6S2E - chains A and B of the 4 polymer chains in the assembly; structure by electron microscopy, 4.20 A resolution (low resolution: residue-level contacts below are approximate; hydrogen-bond / salt-bridge calls are withheld).

== Chain A ==
Molecule: DNA polymerase epsilon catalytic subunit A
Source organism: Saccharomyces cerevisiae S288C
Notes: EC 2.7.7.7, 3.1.11.-
UniProtKB: P21951 (DPOE_YEAST); residue numbers follow UniProt; this construct covers 1-1186
Chain sequence (1213 residues; numbered -26 to 1186; the number before each row is that of its first residue; numbers below 1 keep their minus sign (Met-26 is residue -26)):
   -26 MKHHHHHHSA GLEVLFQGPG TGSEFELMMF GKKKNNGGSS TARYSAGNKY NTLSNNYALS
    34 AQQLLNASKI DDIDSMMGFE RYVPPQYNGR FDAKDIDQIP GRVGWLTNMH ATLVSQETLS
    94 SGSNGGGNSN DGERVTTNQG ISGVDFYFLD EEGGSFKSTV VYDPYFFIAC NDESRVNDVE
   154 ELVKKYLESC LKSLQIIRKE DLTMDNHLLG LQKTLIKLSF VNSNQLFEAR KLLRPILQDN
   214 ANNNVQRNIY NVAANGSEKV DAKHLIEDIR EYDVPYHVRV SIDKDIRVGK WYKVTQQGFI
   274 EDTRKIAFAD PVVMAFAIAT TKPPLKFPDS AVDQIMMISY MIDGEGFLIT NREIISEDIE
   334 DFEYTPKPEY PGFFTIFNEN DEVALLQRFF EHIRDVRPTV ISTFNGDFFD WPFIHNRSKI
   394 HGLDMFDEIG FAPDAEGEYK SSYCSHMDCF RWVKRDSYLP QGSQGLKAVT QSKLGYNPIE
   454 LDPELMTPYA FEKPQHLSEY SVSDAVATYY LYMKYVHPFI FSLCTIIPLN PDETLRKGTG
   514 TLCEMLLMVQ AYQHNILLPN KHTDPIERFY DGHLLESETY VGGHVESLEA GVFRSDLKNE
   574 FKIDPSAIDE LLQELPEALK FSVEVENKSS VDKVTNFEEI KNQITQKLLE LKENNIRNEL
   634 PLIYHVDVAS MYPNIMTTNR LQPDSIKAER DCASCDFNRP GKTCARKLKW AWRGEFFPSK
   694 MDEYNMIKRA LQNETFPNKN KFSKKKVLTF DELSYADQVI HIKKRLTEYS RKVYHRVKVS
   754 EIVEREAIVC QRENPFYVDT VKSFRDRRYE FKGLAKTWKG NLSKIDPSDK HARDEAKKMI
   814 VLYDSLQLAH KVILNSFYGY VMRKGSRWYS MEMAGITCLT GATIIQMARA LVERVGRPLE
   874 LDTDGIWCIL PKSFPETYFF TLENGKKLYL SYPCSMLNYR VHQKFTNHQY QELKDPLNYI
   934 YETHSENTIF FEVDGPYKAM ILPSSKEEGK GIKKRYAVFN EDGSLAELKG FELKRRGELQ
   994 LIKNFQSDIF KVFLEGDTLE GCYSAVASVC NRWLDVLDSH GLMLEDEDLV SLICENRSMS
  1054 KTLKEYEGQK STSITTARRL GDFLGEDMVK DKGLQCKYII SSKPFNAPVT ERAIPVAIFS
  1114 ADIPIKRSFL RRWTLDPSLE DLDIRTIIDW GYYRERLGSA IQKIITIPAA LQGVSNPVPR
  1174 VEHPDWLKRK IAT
Unresolved in the structure: -26 to 30, 90-111, 213-241, 540-547, 690-751, 1058-1063, 1113-1135
Sequence notes: initiating methionine (-26); expression tag (-25 to 0); engineered mutation Ala290 (Asp in P21951), Ala292 (Glu in P21951)
Bound ions: 4Fe-4S cluster Fe: Cys665, Cys668, Cys677, Cys763
Residues lining bound ligands: 4Fe-4S cluster (SF4): Leu181, Asp664, Cys665, Cys668, Asp669, Phe670, Thr676, Cys677, Ala678, Cys763, Arg765
Curated features (UniProtKB/Swiss-Prot):
  - mutagenesis: Met644 (M644G: Increases rates of C-to-A transversion substitutions; M644I: In POL2-9; temperature-sensitive mutant), Pro710 (P710S: In POL2-18; temperature-sensitive mutant)
From the paper describing this entry:
  - mutagenesis - I170G/K172A/E173A/D174A/L175A/M177G/N179A/H180A/L181G, E330A/D331A/E333A/D334A/E336A: decreased binding to Chromosome transmission fidelity protein 18

== Chain B ==
Molecule: Sister chromatid cohesion protein DCC1
Source organism: Saccharomyces cerevisiae S288C
UniProtKB: P25559 (DCC1_YEAST); residues 1-380 here = UniProt positions 1-380
Chain sequence (380 residues; each row starts with the number of its first residue):
     1 MSINLHSAPE YDPSYKLIQL TPELLDIIQD PVQNHQLRFK SLDKDKSEVV LCSHDKTWVL
    61 KQRKHSNTVL LMREFVPEQP ITFDETLLFG LSKPYMDVVG FAKTESEFET RETHGELNLN
   121 SVPIYNGELD FSDKIMKRSS TKVIGTLEEL LENSPCSALE GISKWHKIGG SVKDGVLCIL
   181 SQDFLFKALH VLLMSAMAES LDLQHLNVED THHAVGKDIE DEFNPYTREI IETVLNKFAV
   241 QEQEAENNTW RLRIPFIAQW YGIQALRKYV SGISMPIDEF LIKWKSLFPP FFPCDIDIDM
   301 LRGYHFKPTD KTVQYIAKST LPMDPKERFK VLFRLQSQWD LEDIKPLIEE LNSRGMKIDS
   361 FIMKYARRKR LGKKTVVTSR
Unresolved in the structure: 1, 243-246
From the paper describing this entry:
  - mutagenesis - K364A/R367A/R380A: decreased binding to DNA polymerase epsilon catalytic subunit A (chain A)

== How chain A and chain B interact ==
Contacting residue pairs - 14 pairs, chain A then chain B:
  Glu124(A) - Arg368(B)
  Glu125(A) - Met363(B)
  Glu125(A) - Arg367(B)
  Glu125(A) - Arg368(B)
  Glu125(A) - Lys369(B)
  Gly126(A) - Met363(B)
  Gly127(A) - Arg367(B)
  Glu318(A) - Arg354(B)
  Thr338(A) - Arg63(B)
  Phe346(A) - Arg111(B)
  Arg370(A) - Tyr365(B)
  Arg370(A) - Arg367(B)
  Lys803(A) - Gly355(B)
  Glu808(A) - Lys357(B)
Interface residues without a listed pair, chain A (12 interface residues in all): Ser128, Glu336
Interface residues without a listed pair, chain B (12 interface residues in all): Asn352, Met356

== In short ==
The chain A/chain B interface involves 12 residues from each chain. Ligands of chain A: 4Fe-4S cluster. The
paper reports that I170G/K172A/E173A/D174A/L175A/M177G/N179A/H180A/L181G and E330A/D331A/E333A/D334A/E336A of
chain A reduce binding to Chromosome transmission fidelity protein 18; K364A/R367A/R380A of chain B reduce
binding to DNA polymerase epsilon catalytic subunit A (chain A).
Here chain A is DNA polymerase epsilon catalytic subunit A and chain B is Sister chromatid cohesion protein
DCC1, both from Saccharomyces cerevisiae S288C. Entry 6S2E (Cryo-EM structure of Ctf18-1-8 in complex with the
catalytic domain of DNA polymerase epsilon) was determined by electron microscopy (same publication as 6S1C
and 6S2F).
